PDB entry 3U7N | X-ray diffraction, 2.30 A resolution | chain A

[Chain A]
Protein: Peptide deformylase
Source organism: Staphylococcus aureus
Notes: EC 3.5.1.88
UniProt: Q5HGZ3 (DEF_STAAC); residues 1-183 here = UniProt positions 1-183
Sequence (191 residues; each row starts with the number of its first residue):
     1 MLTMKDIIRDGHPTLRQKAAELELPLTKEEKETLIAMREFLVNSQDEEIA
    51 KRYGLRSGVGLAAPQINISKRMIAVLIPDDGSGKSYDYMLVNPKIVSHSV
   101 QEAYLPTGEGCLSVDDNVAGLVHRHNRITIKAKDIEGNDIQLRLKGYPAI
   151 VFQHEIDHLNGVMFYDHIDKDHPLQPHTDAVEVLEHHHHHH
Unresolved in the structure: 186-191
Modified / non-standard residues: C111 (3-sulfinoalanine; CSD)
Construct notes: expression tag (184-191)
Bound ions: Zn2+: C111, H154, H158 (together with UHF)
Small-molecule neighbours: UHF (N-((2R,4S)-2-butyl-5-methyl-4-(3-(5-methylpyridin-2-yl)ureido)-3-oxohexyl)-N-hydroxyformamide): R56, S57, G58, V59, G60, L61, Q65, P78, E109, G110, C111, L112, S113, Y147, I150, V151, H154, E155, H158
UniProt features mapped onto this chain:
  - active site: E155
  - binding site (Fe cation): C111, H154, H158
What the authors report for this chain:
  - binding site for UHF: S57
  - post-translational modification sites: C111
  - conformationally variable residues: D115 to D116

[Overview]
Bound to chain A: compound UHF. C111, H154 and H158 form the Zn2+ site. UniProt lists active-site residue E155
and 3 Fe cation-binding residues. The paper reports a binding site for UHF at S57; a modification site at
C111.
Chain A is Peptide deformylase (Staphylococcus aureus); the structure, Crystal structures of the
Staphylococcus aureus peptide deformylase in complex with two classes of new inhibitors, was determined by
X-ray diffraction (same publication as 3U7K, 3U7L and 3U7M).
